PDB entry 9H7V | electron microscopy, 2.60 A resolution | chains BD and BE of the 27 polymer chains in the assembly

[Chain BD (and BE)]
Name: Baseplate hub
Source organism: Haloferax tailed virus 1
Notes: chain BE of this document is another copy of the same molecule, construct and numbering; everything in this record applies to it too
Reference sequence: A0A410N6T6 (A0A410N6T6_HFTV1); residue numbers follow UniProt; this construct covers 1-954
Amino-acid sequence (954 residues; numbered 1 to 954; the number before each row is that of its first residue):
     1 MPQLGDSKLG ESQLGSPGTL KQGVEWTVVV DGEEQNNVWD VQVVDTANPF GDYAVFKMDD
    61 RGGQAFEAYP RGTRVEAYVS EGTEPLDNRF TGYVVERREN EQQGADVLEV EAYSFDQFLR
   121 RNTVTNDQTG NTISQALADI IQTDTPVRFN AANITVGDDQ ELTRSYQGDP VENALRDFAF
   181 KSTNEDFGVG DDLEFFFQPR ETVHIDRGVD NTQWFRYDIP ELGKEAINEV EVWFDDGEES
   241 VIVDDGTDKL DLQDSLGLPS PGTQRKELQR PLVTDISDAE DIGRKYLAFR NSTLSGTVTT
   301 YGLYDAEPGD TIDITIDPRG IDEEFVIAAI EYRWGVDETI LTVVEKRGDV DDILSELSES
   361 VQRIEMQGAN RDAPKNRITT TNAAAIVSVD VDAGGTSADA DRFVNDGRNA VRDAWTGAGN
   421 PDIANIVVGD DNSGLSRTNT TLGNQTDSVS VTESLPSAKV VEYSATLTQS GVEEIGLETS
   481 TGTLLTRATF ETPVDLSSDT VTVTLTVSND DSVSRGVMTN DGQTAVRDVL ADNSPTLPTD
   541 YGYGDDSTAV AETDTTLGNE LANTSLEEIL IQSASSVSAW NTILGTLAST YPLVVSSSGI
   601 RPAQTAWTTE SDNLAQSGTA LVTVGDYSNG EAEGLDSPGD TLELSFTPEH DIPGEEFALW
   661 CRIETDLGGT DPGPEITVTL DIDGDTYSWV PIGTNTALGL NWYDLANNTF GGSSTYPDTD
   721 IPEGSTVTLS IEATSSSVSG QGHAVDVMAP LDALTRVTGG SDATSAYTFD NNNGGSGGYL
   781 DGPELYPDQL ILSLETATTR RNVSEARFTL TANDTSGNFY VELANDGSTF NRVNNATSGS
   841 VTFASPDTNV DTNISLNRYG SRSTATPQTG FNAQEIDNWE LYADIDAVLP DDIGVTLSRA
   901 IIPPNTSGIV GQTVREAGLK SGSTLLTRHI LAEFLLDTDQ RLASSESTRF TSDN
Unresolved in the structure: 1
Bound ions: Mg2+ site 1: Ser7 (shared with 1 residue of chain BL); Mg2+ site 2: Gly18 (shared with 3 residues of chain BL); Mg2+ site 3: Asp45, Asp52; Mg2+ site 4: Thr46, Phe50, Asp52, Asp116; K+ site 1: Phe180 (shared with Asp891(BE) of chain BE); Mg2+ site 5: Val389, Asp401; Mg2+ site 6: Glu453, Ala531, Asp532; K+ site 2: Asp528, Asn533, Ser534; Mg2+ site 7: Glu610, Ser611, Ser628, Glu631, Asp746; Mg2+ site 8: Gly618, Asp636, Asp640; Mg2+ site 9: Asn707, Asp718; K+ site 3: Asp891 (shared with 2 residues of chain BF)

[How chain BD and chain BE interact]
Contacting residue pairs - 180 pairs, chain BD then chain BE:
  Asp158(BD) with Arg801(BE), salt bridge; Pro890(BE)
  Gln160(BD) with Arg800(BE); Arg801(BE), hydrogen bond
  Glu161(BD) with Arg800(BE), hydrogen bond (backbone-backbone); Thr848(BE), hydrogen bond
  Thr163(BD) with Thr798(BE)
  Lys181(BD) with Arg800(BE)
  Thr183(BD) with Arg412(BE); Pro890(BE); Asp891(BE); Asp892(BE)
  Asn184(BD) with Asp891(BE); Asp892(BE), hydrogen bond
  Arg200(BD) with Asp892(BE); Ile893(BE)
  Glu201(BD) with Asn405(BE), hydrogen bond; Arg437(BE), salt bridge; Thr438(BE); Ile893(BE)
  His204(BD) with Gly434(BE); Leu435(BE); Ser436(BE); Thr438(BE)
  Asp206(BD) with Gly434(BE)
  Tyr217(BD) with Glu99(BE); Asn100(BE); Glu101(BE), hydrogen bond (backbone-backbone); Asp106(BE), hydrogen bond
  Asp218(BD) with Arg98(BE), salt bridge; Glu99(BE); Asn100(BE), hydrogen bond
  Ile219(BD) with Phe66(BE); Arg98(BE); Glu99(BE), hydrogen bond (backbone-backbone)
  Pro220(BD) with Arg97(BE); Arg98(BE)
  Glu221(BD) with Arg71(BE); Glu96(BE); Arg97(BE), salt bridge
  Leu222(BD) with Arg98(BE)
  Gly223(BD) with Arg71(BE), hydrogen bond (backbone-side chain); Val95(BE), hydrogen bond (backbone-backbone)
  Lys224(BD) with Val95(BE); Glu96(BE), salt bridge; Glu111(BE); Tyr113(BE); Arg121(BE), hydrogen bond (backbone-side chain)
  Ala226(BD) with Arg71(BE)
  Glu231(BD) with Lys375(BE), salt bridge
  Trp233(BD) with Met366(BE), hydrophobic; Ala369(BE); Asn370(BE), hydrogen bond (side chain-backbone); Arg371(BE)
  Asp236(BD) with Gly368(BE)
  Gly237(BD) with Ala369(BE); Asn370(BE), hydrogen bond (backbone-backbone)
  Glu238(BD) with Asn370(BE), hydrogen bond; Ala373(BE); Pro374(BE)
  Glu239(BD) with Pro374(BE); Asn376(BE), hydrogen bond
  Ser240(BD) with Pro374(BE), hydrogen bond (backbone-backbone); Lys375(BE); Asn376(BE), hydrogen bond (backbone-side chain)
  Val241(BD) with Asn376(BE)
  Ile242(BD) with Asn376(BE), hydrogen bond (backbone-backbone); Arg377(BE); Ile378(BE), hydrogen bond (backbone-backbone)
  Val243(BD) with Ile378(BE); Thr380(BE)
  Asp244(BD) with Arg377(BE), salt bridge; Ile378(BE), hydrogen bond (backbone-backbone); Thr379(BE); Thr380(BE), hydrogen bond (backbone-backbone)
  Gly246(BD) with Ala932(BE)
  Thr247(BD) with Ser514(BE), hydrogen bond (side chain-backbone)
  Asp248(BD) with Arg71(BE), salt bridge
  Leu250(BD) with Arg515(BE); Ile930(BE); Leu931(BE); Ala932(BE)
  Asp251(BD) with Ser514(BE), hydrogen bond; Arg515(BE), salt bridge
  Leu252(BD) with Arg71(BE); Gly72(BE); Tyr93(BE), hydrophobic
  Asp254(BD) with Arg515(BE), salt bridge
  Ser255(BD) with Gly72(BE), hydrogen bond (side chain-backbone); Thr73(BE); Arg74(BE), hydrogen bond (backbone-side chain)
  Leu256(BD) with Gly92(BE); Tyr93(BE), hydrophobic; Phe115(BE), hydrophobic; Phe118(BE), hydrophobic; Leu193(BE)
  Gly257(BD) with Leu193(BE)
  Leu258(BD) with Pro146(BE)
  Pro259(BD) with Pro146(BE); Arg148(BE)
  Ser260(BD) with Pro146(BE)
  Pro261(BD) with Pro146(BE); Ala932(BE), hydrophobic
  Gly262(BD) with Phe118(BE)
  Thr263(BD) with Phe118(BE); Asn122(BE), hydrogen bond (backbone-side chain)
  Gln264(BD) with Tyr93(BE), hydrogen bond; Gln117(BE); Phe118(BE); Arg121(BE)
  Arg265(BD) with Arg121(BE), hydrogen bond (backbone-backbone); Asn122(BE); Thr123(BE), hydrogen bond
  Lys266(BD) with Gln362(BE), hydrogen bond
  Glu267(BD) with Thr123(BE), hydrogen bond; Gly168(BE); Gln362(BE), hydrogen bond (backbone-side chain); Met366(BE); Arg371(BE), salt bridge
  Leu268(BD) with Glu365(BE); Met366(BE)
  Gln269(BD) with Glu365(BE), hydrogen bond (backbone-side chain); Met366(BE); Gln367(BE); Ala369(BE)
  Arg270(BD) with Glu365(BE), salt bridge
  Asp275(BD) with Thr798(BE), hydrogen bond
  Ile276(BD) with Asn376(BE); Arg941(BE)
  Ser277(BD) with Arg800(BE), hydrogen bond (backbone-side chain); Arg899(BE)
  Asp278(BD) with Arg800(BE), salt bridge
  Glu280(BD) with Ile378(BE); Arg899(BE), salt bridge; Arg941(BE), salt bridge; Ala943(BE)
  Asp281(BD) with Arg800(BE), salt bridge; Arg899(BE), salt bridge
  Arg284(BD) with Leu897(BE); Arg899(BE); Ser945(BE)
  Thr311(BD) with Arg437(BE); Thr438(BE)
  Asp313(BD) with Arg402(BE), salt bridge
  Asp317(BD) with Gly62(BE)
  Pro318(BD) with Gly62(BE), hydrogen bond (backbone-backbone); Gly63(BE); Asp106(BE)
  Arg319(BD) with Gly62(BE); Gly63(BE); Phe66(BE); Glu99(BE), salt bridge
  Gly320(BD) with Gly62(BE)
  Asp322(BD) with Asn954(BE), hydrogen bond (backbone-side chain)
  Glu324(BD) with Arg402(BE), salt bridge; Ser436(BE); Arg437(BE), hydrogen bond (backbone-side chain)
  Val326(BD) with Arg437(BE)
  Leu354(BD) with Leu354(BE), hydrophobic
  Leu357(BD) with Leu354(BE), hydrophobic; Ser358(BE)
  Ser360(BD) with Val361(BE)
  Val361(BD) with Val361(BE), hydrophobic
  Ile364(BD) with Ile364(BE), hydrophobic; Glu365(BE)
  Asp685(BD) with Asn707(BE); Asn708(BE)
  Thr686(BD) with Asn708(BE), hydrogen bond; Thr709(BE), hydrogen bond (backbone-backbone)
  Tyr687(BD) with Asn707(BE), hydrogen bond (side chain-backbone); Thr709(BE); Thr715(BE)
  Ser688(BD) with Thr709(BE), hydrogen bond (backbone-backbone); Gly711(BE), hydrogen bond (backbone-backbone)
  Ser714(BD) with Gly711(BE), hydrogen bond (side chain-backbone); Gly712(BE), hydrogen bond (side chain-backbone)
  Pro717(BD) with Thr709(BE); Ser713(BE); Ser714(BE)
  Thr719(BD) with Thr715(BE)
Also at the interface, not in a pair above, chain BD (101 interface residues in all): Gly157, Phe180, Thr202, Val203, Trp214, Phe215, Arg216, Glu225, Ile227, Asp235, Asp245, Lys249, Ser292, Leu294, Glu323, Ile353, Asp683, Gly684, Thr715
Also at the interface, not in a pair above, chain BE (95 interface residues in all): Arg61, Pro70, Val147, Leu357, Thr582, Phe710, Ser761, Asn849, Leu889, Glu933, Phe934

[In short]
101 residues of chain BD and 95 residues of chain BE are in contact, with 46 hydrogen bonds and 20 salt
bridges. Among the polar pairs are Asp158(BD)-Arg801(BE), Glu201(BD)-Arg437(BE) and Asp218(BD)-Arg98(BE).
Asp45(BD) and Asp52(BD) form the Mg2+ site 3.
Both chains are Baseplate hub (Haloferax tailed virus 1). Entry 9H7V (The baseplate assembly of Haloferax
tailed virus 1) was determined by electron microscopy (same publication as 8QPG, 8QPQ, 8QQN, 8QSI, 8QSY, 9FKB,
9H4P and 9H5B).
